Entry 5VZA (X-ray diffraction, 1.50 A resolution); this record covers chains A and D of the 4 polymer chains in the assembly.

# Chain A
Protein: DNA-directed DNA/RNA polymerase mu
Organism: Homo sapiens
Notes: EC 2.7.7.7
UniProt: Q9NP87 (DPOLM_HUMAN); residue numbers follow UniProt; this construct covers 134-397, 410-494
Amino-acid sequence (354 residues; row label = number of the first residue in the row; note: 12 numbers in that range are skipped by the numbering (no residue carries them; nothing is unmodelled there)):
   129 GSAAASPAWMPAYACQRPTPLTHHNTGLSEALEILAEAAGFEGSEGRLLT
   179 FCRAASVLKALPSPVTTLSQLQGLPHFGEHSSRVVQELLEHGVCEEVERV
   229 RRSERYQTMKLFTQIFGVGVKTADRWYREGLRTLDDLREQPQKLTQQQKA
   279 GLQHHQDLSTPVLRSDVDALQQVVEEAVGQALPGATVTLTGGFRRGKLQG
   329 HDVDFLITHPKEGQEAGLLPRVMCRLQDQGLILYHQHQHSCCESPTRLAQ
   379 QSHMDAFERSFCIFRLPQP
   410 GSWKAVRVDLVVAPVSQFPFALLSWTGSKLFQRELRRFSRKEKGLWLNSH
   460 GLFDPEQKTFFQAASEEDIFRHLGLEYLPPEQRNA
Not modelled in the structure: 129-137, 366-383
Differences from the reference sequence: expression tag (129-133); linker (410); engineered mutation Ser433 (Gly in Q9NP87)
Ion coordination: Na+: Thr241, Ile243, Val246 (shared with 1 residue of chain P); Mg2+ site 1: Asp330, Asp332, Asp418 (together with 2KH) (shared with 1 residue of chain P); Mg2+ site 2: Asp330, Asp332 (together with 2KH)
Small-molecule neighbours: 2KH (5'-O-[(S)-hydroxy{[(S)-hydroxy(phosphonooxy)phosphoryl]amino}phosphoryl]uridine): Gly319, Gly320, Arg323, Lys325, Gln327, Gly328, His329, Asp330, Asp332, Asp418, Ser433, Trp434, Thr435, Gly436, Ser437, Lys438, Gln441
Swiss-Prot annotation at these positions:
  - region: Arg323 to Asp332 (Involved in ssDNA binding)
  - binding site (Mg(2+)): Asp330, Asp332, Asp418
From the paper describing this entry:
  - conformationally variable residues (side-chain flip): Trp434
  - mutagenesis - H329A (27-fold), W434A (23-fold), W434H (8.8-fold): decreased catalytic activity
  - mutagenesis - W434A (Kd 79.1 uM), W434H (Kd 61.1 uM): decreased binding to UTP

# Chain D
Molecule: 4-nt DNA strand
Sequence (4 nucleotides; numbered 1 to 4; the number before each row is that of its first residue):
     1 GCCG

# Interface between chain A and chain D
Contacting residue pairs - 17 pairs, chain A then chain D:
  Ala140(A) with DG4(D), phosphate contact
  Gly174(A) with DG1(D), hydrogen bond to the base
  Arg175(A) with DG1(D), salt bridge to the phosphate
  Thr178(A) with DG1(D), hydrogen bond to the base; DC2(D), sugar contact
  Phe179(A) with DG1(D), sugar contact
  Leu202(A) with DC3(D), phosphate contact
  Pro203(A) with DC3(D), phosphate contact
  His204(A) with DC2(D), sugar contact; DC3(D), hydrogen bond to the phosphate
  Phe205(A) with DC3(D), phosphate contact
  Gly206(A) with DC2(D), hydrogen bond to the phosphate
  Glu207(A) with DC2(D), hydrogen bond to the phosphate
  His208(A) with DG1(D), salt bridge to the phosphate; DC2(D), hydrogen bond to the phosphate
  Ser209(A) with DG1(D), phosphate contact; DC2(D), hydrogen bond to the phosphate
Also at the interface, not in a pair above, chain A (14 interface residues in all): Arg181

# Overview
The interface between chain A and chain D involves 14 residues on one side and 4 on the other, with 7 hydrogen
bonds and 2 salt bridges. Polar contacts include Gly174(A)-DG1(D), Thr178(A)-DG1(D) and His204(A)-DC3(D). The
paper reports that H329A, W434A and W434H of chain A reduce catalytic activity; conformational variability at
Trp434(A).
Here chain A is DNA-directed DNA/RNA polymerase mu (Homo sapiens) and chain D is a 4-nt DNA strand. Entry 5VZA
(Pre-catalytic ternary complex of human Polymerase Mu (G433S) mutant with incoming nonhydrolyzable UMPNPP) was
determined by X-ray diffraction together with 5TWP, 5TWQ, 5TWR, 5TWS, 5VZ7, 5VZ8 and 9 further entries from
the same study.
